Entry 3ZLD (X-ray diffraction, 3.10 A resolution); this record covers chains A and B.

[Chain A]
Molecule: Apical membrane antigen 1
From: Toxoplasma gondii
Notes: fragment: conserved ectoplasmic region, residues 97-388
UniProtKB: B6K9M7 (B6K9M7_TOXGO); residues 97-388 carry their UniProt numbers (292 of 384 residues fall inside the UniProt entry; the rest is not from it)
Sequence (396 residues; row label = number of the first residue in the row):
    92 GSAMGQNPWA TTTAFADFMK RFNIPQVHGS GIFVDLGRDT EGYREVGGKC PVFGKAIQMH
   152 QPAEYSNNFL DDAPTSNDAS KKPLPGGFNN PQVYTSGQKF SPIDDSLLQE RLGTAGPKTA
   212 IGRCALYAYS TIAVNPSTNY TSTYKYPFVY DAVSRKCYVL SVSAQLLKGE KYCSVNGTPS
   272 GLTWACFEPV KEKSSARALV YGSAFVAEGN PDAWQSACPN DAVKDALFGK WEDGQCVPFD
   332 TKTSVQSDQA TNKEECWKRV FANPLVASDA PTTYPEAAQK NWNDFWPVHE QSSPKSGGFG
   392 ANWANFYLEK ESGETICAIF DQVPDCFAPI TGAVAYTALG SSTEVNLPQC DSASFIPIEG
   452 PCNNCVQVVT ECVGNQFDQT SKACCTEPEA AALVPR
Unresolved in the structure: 92-95, 365-382, 477-487
Sequence notes: expression tag (92-96, 481-487)
Cystine bridges: Cys141-Cys309, Cys215-Cys248, Cys264-Cys277, Cys327-Cys417, Cys347-Cys408, Cys441-Cys463, Cys453-Cys475, Cys456-Cys476
Curated features (UniProtKB/Swiss-Prot):
  - glycosylation: Asn230 (N-linked (GlcNAc...) asparagine)
Reported in the primary citation:
  - specificity-determining residues: Glu132, Ser252

[Chain B]
Molecule: Rhoptry neck protein 2
From: Toxoplasma gondii
Notes: fragment: d3 region, residues 452-487
UniProtKB: B6KLP1 (B6KLP1_TOXGO); residues 999-1034 here correspond to UniProt positions 452-487 (UniProt number = residue number - 547)
Sequence (40 residues; each row starts with the number of its first residue):
   995 GSASDIAQFL TDSGMKAIED CSWNPIMQQM ACVVVAGSGS
Unresolved in the structure: 995-998, 1029-1034
Sequence notes: expression tag (995-998)
Cystine bridges: Cys1015-Cys1026
Reported in the primary citation:
  - specificity-determining residues: Met1009, Lys1010, Ile1012, Glu1013

[Chain A / chain B interface]
Pairs across the interface (67; chain A residue first):
  Leu127(A) - Ser1007(B)
  Leu127(A) - Gly1008(B)
  Tyr134(A) - Lys1010(B)
  Arg135(A) - Asp1006(B)  salt bridge
  Thr166(A) - Val1027(B)
  Thr166(A) - Val1028(B)
  Gln183(A) - Ile1012(B)
  Gln183(A) - Glu1013(B)  hydrogen bond (side chain-backbone)
  Gln183(A) - Asp1014(B)  hydrogen bond (side chain-backbone)
  Gln183(A) - Cys1015(B)
  Gln183(A) - Ser1016(B)  hydrogen bond
  Gln183(A) - Ala1025(B)
  Gln183(A) - Cys1026(B)
  Gln183(A) - Val1027(B)
  Val184(A) - Met1024(B)
  Val184(A) - Ala1025(B)
  Val184(A) - Cys1026(B)  hydrogen bond (backbone-backbone)
  Val184(A) - Val1028(B)  hydrophobic
  Tyr185(A) - Asn1018(B)
  Tyr185(A) - Met1021(B)
  Tyr185(A) - Gln1023(B)
  Tyr185(A) - Met1024(B)
  Tyr185(A) - Ala1025(B)  hydrophobic
  Thr186(A) - Gln1023(B)  hydrogen bond (backbone-side chain)
  Thr186(A) - Met1024(B)  hydrogen bond (backbone-backbone)
  Ser187(A) - Gln1023(B)  hydrogen bond (backbone-side chain)
  Phe191(A) - Ala1025(B)  hydrophobic
  Leu198(A) - Met1021(B)  hydrophobic
  Arg202(A) - Ile1020(B)  hydrogen bond (side chain-backbone)
  Arg202(A) - Met1021(B)  hydrogen bond (side chain-backbone)
  Arg202(A) - Gln1022(B)
  Leu203(A) - Ile1020(B)  hydrophobic
  Tyr218(A) - Asn1018(B)
  Ser221(A) - Asn1018(B)
  Ser221(A) - Pro1019(B)
  Ser221(A) - Ile1020(B)
  Thr222(A) - Ser1016(B)
  Thr222(A) - Trp1017(B)
  Thr222(A) - Asn1018(B)  hydrogen bond
  Ile223(A) - Ser1016(B)
  Ile223(A) - Trp1017(B)  hydrogen bond (backbone-backbone)
  Ala224(A) - Glu1013(B)
  Ala224(A) - Cys1015(B)
  Val225(A) - Glu1013(B)
  Val225(A) - Cys1015(B)  hydrogen bond (backbone-backbone)
  Val225(A) - Met1024(B)  hydrophobic
  Pro227(A) - Cys1015(B)
  Tyr235(A) - Lys1010(B)
  Tyr237(A) - Lys1010(B)
  Tyr237(A) - Ile1012(B)
  Ser252(A) - Ile1012(B)
  Ser254(A) - Gly1008(B)
  Ala255(A) - Ser1007(B)
  Ala255(A) - Gly1008(B)
  Ala255(A) - Met1009(B)  hydrophobic
  Leu258(A) - Leu1004(B)  hydrophobic
  Leu258(A) - Met1009(B)  hydrophobic
  Lys262(A) - Ile1000(B)
  Tyr263(A) - Ile1000(B)  hydrophobic
  Tyr263(A) - Phe1003(B)  hydrophobic
  Trp275(A) - Leu1004(B)
  Phe278(A) - Met1009(B)  hydrophobic
  Pro362(A) - Phe1003(B)  hydrophobic
  Pro362(A) - Asp1006(B)
  Pro362(A) - Ser1007(B)
  Ser383(A) - Asp1006(B)  hydrogen bond (backbone-side chain)
  Ser384(A) - Asp1006(B)
Interface residues without a listed pair, chain A (43 interface residues in all): Glu132, Asn181, Pro182, Gln189, Ile194, Asn226, Tyr231, Ser233, Gln256, Leu257
Interface residues without a listed pair, chain B (26 interface residues in all): Thr1005
From the paper, about this interface:
  - pairs named by the authors: Asp1006(B)-Arg135(A), Asp1006(B)-Ser383(A), Gly1008(B)-Ala255(A), Lys1010(B)-Glu132(A), Glu1013(B)-Gln183(A), Asp1014(B)-Gln183(A), Cys1015(B)-Val225(A), Ser1016(B)-Gln183(A), Trp1017(B)-Ile223(A), Asn1018(B)-Tyr185(A), Asn1018(B)-Thr222(A), Met1021(B)-Arg202(A), Gln1023(B)-Ser187(A), Gln1023(B)-Thr186(A), Met1024(B)-Thr186(A), Cys1026(B)-Val184(A)
  - interface residues, chain B: Met1009(B), Ile1012(B), Glu1013(B)

[Overview]
Chain A and chain B form an interface of 43 and 26 residues respectively, with 13 hydrogen bonds and 1 salt
bridge. Polar pairs include Arg135(A)-Asp1006(B), Gln183(A)-Glu1013(B) and Gln183(A)-Asp1014(B). The paper
describes contacts between Asp1006(B) and Arg135(A), Asp1006(B) and Ser383(A) and Gly1008(B) and Ala255(A)
among others. From the paper: interface residues Met1009(B), Ile1012(B) and Glu1013(B); specificity
determinants Glu132(A), Ser252(A) and Met1009(B) among others.
Chain A is Apical membrane antigen 1 and chain B is Rhoptry neck protein 2, both from Toxoplasma gondii; the
structure, Crystal structure of Toxoplasma gondii sporozoite AMA1 in complex with a 36 aa region of sporozoite
..., was determined by X-ray diffraction (same publication as 3ZLE).
